8IFL - chains N and O of the 16 polymer chains in the assembly; structure by electron microscopy, 3.11 A resolution.

[Chain N]
Molecule: TIR domain-containing protein
From: Thermoflavifilum thermophilum
UniProt: A0A1I7NFG5 (A0A1I7NFG5_9BACT); residues 1-450 here = UniProt positions 1-450
Amino-acid sequence (450 residues; each row starts with the number of its first residue):
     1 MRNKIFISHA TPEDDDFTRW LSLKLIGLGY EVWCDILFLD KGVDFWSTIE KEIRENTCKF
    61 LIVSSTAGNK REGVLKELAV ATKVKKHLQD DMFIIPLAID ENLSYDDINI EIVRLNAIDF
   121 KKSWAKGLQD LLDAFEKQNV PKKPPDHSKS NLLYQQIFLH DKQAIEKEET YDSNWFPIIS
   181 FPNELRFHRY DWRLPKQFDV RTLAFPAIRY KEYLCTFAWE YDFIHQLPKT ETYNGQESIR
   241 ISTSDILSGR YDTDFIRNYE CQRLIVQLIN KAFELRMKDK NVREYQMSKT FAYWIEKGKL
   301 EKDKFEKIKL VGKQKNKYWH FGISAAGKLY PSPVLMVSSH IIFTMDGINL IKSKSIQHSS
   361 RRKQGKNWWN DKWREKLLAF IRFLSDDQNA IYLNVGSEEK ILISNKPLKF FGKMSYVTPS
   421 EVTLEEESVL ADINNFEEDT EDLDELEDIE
Not modelled in the structure: 1-2, 40-43, 142-143, 421-450
Reported in the primary citation:
  - mutagenesis - G42P, D44A, E50A, R54A, E77A, R114A: abolished catalytic activity
  - catalytic residues: Glu77 (proposed by the authors, not directly observed)

[Chain O]
Molecule: Piwi domain-containing protein
From: Thermoflavifilum thermophilum
UniProt: A0A1I7NFD7 (A0A1I7NFD7_9BACT); residues 1-507 here = UniProt positions 1-507
Amino-acid sequence (507 residues; row label = number of the first residue in the row):
     1 MKELIYIEEP SILFAHGQKC TDPRDGLALF GPLNQIYGIK SGVVGTQKGL QIFKSYLDKI
    61 QKPIYNHNNI TRPMFPGFEA VFGCKWESQN IVFKEITDEE IRRYLFNAST HKRTYDLVTL
   121 FNDKIITANK NDEERVDVWF VIVPEEIYKY CRPNSVLPNE LVQTKSLISK SKAKSFRYTP
   181 TLFEEFNKKL KEVEKEAKTY NYDAQFHDQL KARLLEHTIP TQILRESTLA WRDFKNTFGA
   241 PIRDFSKIEG HLAWTISTAA YYKAGGKPWK LGDIRPGVCY LGLVYKKIEK SKNPQNACCA
   301 AQMFLDNGDG TVFKGEVGPW YNPEKGEYHL KPKEAKALLT QALESYKEQN KSYPKEVFIH
   361 ARTRFNDEEW NAFNEVTPKN TNLVGVTITK SKPLKLYKTE GAFPIMRGNA YIVDEKKAFL
   421 WTLGFVPKLQ STLSMEVPNP IFIEINKGEA EIQQVLKDIL ALTKLNYNAC IYADGEPVTL
   481 RFANKIGEIL TASTEIKTPP LAFKYYI
Not modelled in the structure: 98-111, 146-201, 272-275, 289-294
Bound ions: Mg2+: Asn468 (shared with 3 residues of chain P)
Reported in the primary citation:
  - mutagenesis - R135A, D137A: decreased catalytic activity

[How chain N and chain O interact]
Residue-residue contacts (110):
  Asp16(N) with Tyr65(O); Asn69(O)
  Trp20(N) with Ala28(O); Ala80(O), hydrophobic
  Leu23(N) with Leu29(O), hydrophobic
  Lys24(N) with Ala28(O); Leu29(O)
  Glu101(N) with Lys62(O), salt bridge
  Lys122(N) with Lys62(O)
  Ser123(N) with Gln61(O); Glu79(O), hydrogen bond
  Trp124(N) with Pro63(O); Tyr65(O); Pro76(O)
  Ala125(N) with Glu79(O); Ala80(O)
  His147(N) with His16(O); Gln18(O); Leu29(O), hydrogen bond (side chain-backbone); Phe30(O)
  Ser148(N) with Gln18(O), hydrogen bond
  Asn151(N) with Gln18(O), hydrogen bond; Lys19(O); Phe30(O)
  Tyr154(N) with Asp25(O), hydrogen bond; Leu29(O), hydrophobic; Lys428(O), hydrogen bond
  Leu159(N) with Lys428(O)
  Asp161(N) with Gln430(O)
  Lys162(N) with Pro427(O); Lys428(O); Gln430(O)
  Gln163(N) with Pro427(O)
  Ala164(N) with Tyr6(O); Met406(O), hydrophobic; Pro427(O)
  Glu169(N) with Lys398(O), salt bridge; Glu400(O)
  Thr170(N) with Lys398(O); Thr399(O), hydrogen bond (backbone-backbone); Glu400(O)
  Tyr171(N) with Leu4(O), hydrophobic; Leu396(O), hydrophobic; Tyr397(O); Lys398(O); Thr399(O); Asn409(O)
  Asp172(N) with Leu396(O); Tyr397(O), hydrogen bond (backbone-backbone); Thr399(O)
  Ser173(N) with Leu396(O)
  Asn174(N) with Lys395(O); Tyr397(O)
  Trp175(N) with Pro393(O), hydrogen bond (side chain-backbone); Leu394(O); Tyr411(O), hydrophobic; Phe419(O), hydrophobic
  Tyr330(N) with Val413(O), hydrophobic; Asp414(O), hydrogen bond; Lys417(O)
  Pro331(N) with Val413(O), hydrophobic
  Met336(N) with Pro393(O)
  Ser338(N) with Pro393(O)
  Ser339(N) with Lys395(O), hydrogen bond (backbone-side chain)
  Arg361(N) with Glu436(O), salt bridge
  Arg362(N) with Met435(O); Glu436(O), salt bridge
  Gly365(N) with Glu436(O)
  Trp368(N) with Glu436(O)
  Trp369(N) with Ala402(O); Met435(O), hydrophobic; Glu436(O)
  Asn370(N) with Tyr397(O); Lys398(O), hydrogen bond (side chain-backbone); Gly401(O), hydrogen bond (side chain-backbone); Ala402(O), hydrogen bond (backbone-backbone); Phe403(O), hydrogen bond (side chain-backbone); Pro404(O)
  Asp371(N) with Ala402(O)
  Trp373(N) with Lys395(O); Tyr397(O); Glu436(O)
  Arg374(N) with Tyr397(O); Lys398(O), hydrogen bond (side chain-backbone); Thr399(O), hydrogen bond (side chain-backbone)
  Leu377(N) with Tyr397(O)
  Leu408(N) with Lys2(O)
  Lys409(N) with Met1(O); Lys2(O)
  Phe410(N) with Lys2(O); Leu4(O), hydrophobic; Leu396(O), hydrophobic; Tyr411(O), hydrophobic
  Phe411(N) with Met1(O), hydrophobic; Lys2(O), hydrogen bond (backbone-backbone); Glu3(O); Leu4(O), hydrogen bond (backbone-backbone)
  Gly412(N) with Leu4(O)
  Lys413(N) with Glu3(O), salt bridge
  Met414(N) with Tyr6(O), hydrophobic; Asn409(O)
  Tyr416(N) with Lys398(O); Phe403(O), hydrogen bond (side chain-backbone); Pro404(O), hydrogen bond (side chain-backbone); Met406(O), hydrophobic; Phe425(O), hydrophobic
  Thr418(N) with Gly401(O)
  Pro419(N) with Phe403(O); Phe425(O), hydrophobic; Gln430(O)
Other interface residues (no listed pair), chain N (55 interface residues in all): Phe17, Arg19, Lys328, Val337, Ser415
Other interface residues (no listed pair), chain O (51 interface residues in all): Ile70, Met74, Lys392, Ile405, Thr432, Phe442

[Summary]
55 residues of chain N and 51 residues of chain O are in contact; the contacts include 21 hydrogen bonds and 5
salt bridges. Polar pairs include Glu101(N)-Lys62(O), Glu169(N)-Lys398(O) and Arg361(N)-Glu436(O). The paper
reports the catalytic residue Glu77(N); G42P, D44A and E50A of chain N, among others, abolish catalytic
activity; 8 substitutions were tested in all.
Here chain N is TIR domain-containing protein and chain O is Piwi domain-containing protein, both from
Thermoflavifilum thermophilum. Entry 8IFL (Cryo-EM structure of tetrameric SPARTA gRNA-ssDNA target complex in
state 1) was determined by electron microscopy together with 8IFK, 8IFM and 8K34 from the same study.
